Entry 9CZ2 (electron microscopy, 4.40 A resolution (low resolution: residue-level contacts below are approximate; hydrogen-bond / salt-bridge calls are withheld)); this record covers chains XD and XF of the 36 polymer chains in the assembly.

# Chain XD (and XF)
Protein: Modulator of FtsH protease HflC
From: Escherichia coli BL21
Notes: chain XF of this document is another copy of the same molecule, construct and numbering; everything in this record applies to it too
UniProt: A0A376L393 (A0A376L393_ECOLX); residues 1-334 here correspond to UniProt positions 21-354 (UniProt number = residue number + 20)
Amino-acid sequence (334 residues; row label = number of the first residue in the row):
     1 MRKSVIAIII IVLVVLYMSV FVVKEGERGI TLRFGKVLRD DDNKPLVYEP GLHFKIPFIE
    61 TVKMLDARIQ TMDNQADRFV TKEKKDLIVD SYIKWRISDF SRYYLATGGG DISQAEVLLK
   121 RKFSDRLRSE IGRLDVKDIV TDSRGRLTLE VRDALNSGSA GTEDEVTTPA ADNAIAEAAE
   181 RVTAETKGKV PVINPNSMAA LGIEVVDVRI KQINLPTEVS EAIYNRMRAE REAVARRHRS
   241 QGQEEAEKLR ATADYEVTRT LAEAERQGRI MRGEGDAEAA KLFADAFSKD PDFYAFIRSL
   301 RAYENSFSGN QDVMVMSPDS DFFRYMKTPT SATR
Not modelled in the structure: 161-190, 330-334

# Interface between chain XD and chain XF
Contacting residue pairs - 18 pairs, chain XD then chain XF:
  Asp292(XD) with Tyr325(XF)
  Ala295(XD) with Tyr325(XF)
  Phe296(XD) with Tyr325(XF); Pro329(XF)
  Ser299(XD) with Phe322(XF); Tyr325(XF)
  Leu300(XD) with Tyr325(XF)
  Ala302(XD) with Phe322(XF)
  Tyr303(XD) with Phe322(XF); Phe323(XF); Arg324(XF); Tyr325(XF); Met326(XF)
  Phe307(XD) with Phe323(XF); Met326(XF)
  Asp321(XD) with Met326(XF); Lys327(XF); Thr328(XF)
Interface residues without a listed pair, chain XD (10 interface residues in all): Met314

# Overview
The interface between chain XD and chain XF involves 10 residues on one side and 8 on the other.
Both chains are Modulator of FtsH protease HflC (Escherichia coli BL21). Entry 9CZ2 (Cryo-EM structure of a
nautilus-like HflK/C assembly in complex with FtsH AAA protease) was determined by electron microscopy.
